PDB entry 8I4M | electron microscopy, 3.81 A resolution | chains B and o of the 48 polymer chains in the assembly

# Chain B
Name: Nozzle protein(gp 23) of the cyanophage P-SCSP1u
Organism: Prochlorococcus phage P-SCSP1u
Amino-acid sequence (806 residues; each row starts with the number of its first residue):
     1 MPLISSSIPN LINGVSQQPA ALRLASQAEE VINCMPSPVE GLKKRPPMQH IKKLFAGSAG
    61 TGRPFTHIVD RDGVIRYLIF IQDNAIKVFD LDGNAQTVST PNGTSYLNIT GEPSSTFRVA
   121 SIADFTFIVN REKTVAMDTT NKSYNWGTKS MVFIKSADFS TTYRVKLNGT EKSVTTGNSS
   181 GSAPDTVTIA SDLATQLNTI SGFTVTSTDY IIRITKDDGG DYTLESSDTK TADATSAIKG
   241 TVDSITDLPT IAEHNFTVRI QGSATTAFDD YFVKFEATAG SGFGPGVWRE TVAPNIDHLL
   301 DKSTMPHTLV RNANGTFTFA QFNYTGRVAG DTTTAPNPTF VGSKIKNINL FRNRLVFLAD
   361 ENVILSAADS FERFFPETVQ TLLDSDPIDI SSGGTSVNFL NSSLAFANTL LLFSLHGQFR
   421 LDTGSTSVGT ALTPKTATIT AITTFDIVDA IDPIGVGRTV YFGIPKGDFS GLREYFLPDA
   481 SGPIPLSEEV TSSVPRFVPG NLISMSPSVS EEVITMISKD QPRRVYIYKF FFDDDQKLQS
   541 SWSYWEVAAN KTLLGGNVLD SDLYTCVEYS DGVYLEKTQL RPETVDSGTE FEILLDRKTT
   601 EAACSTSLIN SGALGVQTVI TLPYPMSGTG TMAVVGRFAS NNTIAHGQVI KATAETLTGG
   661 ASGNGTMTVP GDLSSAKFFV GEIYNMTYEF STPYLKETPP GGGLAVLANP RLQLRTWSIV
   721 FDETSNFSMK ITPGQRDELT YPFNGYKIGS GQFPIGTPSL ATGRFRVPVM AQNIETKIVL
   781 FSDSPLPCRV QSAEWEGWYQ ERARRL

# Chain o
Name: Fiber protein(gp 28) of the cyanophage P-SCSP1u
Organism: Prochlorococcus phage P-SCSP1u
Amino-acid sequence (1079 residues; each row starts with the number of its first residue):
     1 MAFAQRIITS NSAGDQEFTF TFDYIKEEHI KVFVNFVEKA QGTGSNEFQV ITNTTPKKIS
    61 LNTGLSADNT RVEIRRVSSL STPLVDFADG STLTAADLDT AEKQSLFIDQ ELDDALKQGI
   121 SIDTSTGVPT LNSQRLSNVS DPVNAQDAVT KAYLERSGSI TSTQILNGTI VDADINASAA
   181 IAKSKLAALN IVNADVNASA AIAGSKLADA SIAYTKIQNV SATNRILGRD SSGAGVIEEI
   241 TPANLRTMIN VEDGATADQS AAEIRTLVES ASDSNVFTDA DHTKLNAIEA SADVTDATNV
   301 DAAGAVMNSD TSTAAMQFVI DEDTFGSNLD TKVPTQQSVK AYITATSQPL DSELSQLAGM
   361 QSGTASKLAD STALTADIAD LNQLDGMAKE TSITNSNTKF PTSAAVVNFV ANQIAPVGGL
   421 EVIADEDSFP ATQPVSGVVI SISNADGLVI NNAGEASNAR TVGSGSDNVT IKNFPASLRN
   481 QTLAPNLGLL VSSTGASQEY NYHKLLAKET DVLQLSDDIN DFNNRYRVEN TLPAANDSSN
   541 HDGDLVYAKE EKKIYVYSGD YNGTPVGSFG EVQSIGNFFI STLSPAFNGS LQDFTITNAP
   601 SNAQQIILSI NGVIQKPNSG TSTPSEGFAL SGSTIKLAAA PPSGADYFAI VLGSTVNIGT
   661 PSNNTVTSSI LQNGSVIEAK LGSGAVTRTK LNLVSTSSAP GLEVKGDGSS DGYLQLNCSQ
   721 NSHGIKLKSP PHSAGQSYTL TFPSNIVSGQ FLTTDANGNL SWAAVVTDLV NDTSPQLGGN
   781 LDCNDKNILL NDSSGSANNR IRLGASQDFA LFHNGTINII EAVSGDLHLR LNGSEEGIIV
   841 KQNGAVELYY DNSKKFHTSS VGATVTGNLF LSGGYINLND NYSYGMGSGN RAQLYHSGNH
   901 QYLLNTVGNM YFQPKSGENG IVIIPDDAVE LYHNNVKRLE TTSGGVTVSG SVTATGHLFV
   961 GANTHYLYFT STAGYSPRIG NADGGTGVNM TFHTNNTMRM MLQNDGHLRP ASNNTYDLGT
  1021 SSDRWRNVYT NDLNLSNEGG ANDVDGTWGS YTIQEGAEDL FLINKRTSKK YKFNLTEVS
Unresolved in the structure: 193-1079

# How chain B and chain o interact
Contacting residue pairs - 22 pairs, chain B then chain o:
  Gly-612(B) / Thr-52(o)
  Ala-613(B) / Glu-27(o)
  Ala-613(B) / Thr-52(o)
  Leu-614(B) / Tyr-24(o)
  Leu-614(B) / Ile-25(o)
  Leu-614(B) / Glu-27(o)
  His-646(B) / Thr-92(o)
  Gly-647(B) / Ser-91(o)
  Gly-647(B) / Thr-92(o)
  Gln-648(B) / Ser-91(o)
  Gln-648(B) / Thr-92(o)  hydrogen bond (backbone-side chain)
  Gln-648(B) / Thr-94(o)
  Val-649(B) / Ser-91(o)  hydrogen bond (backbone-side chain)
  Asn-726(B) / Asp-89(o)  hydrogen bond
  Asn-726(B) / Gly-90(o)
  Pro-742(B) / Asp-89(o)
  Asn-744(B) / Asp-89(o)
  Tyr-746(B) / Leu-93(o)
  Ile-755(B) / Ala-95(o)
  Gly-756(B) / Leu-93(o)  hydrogen bond (backbone-backbone)
  Pro-758(B) / Thr-92(o)
  Ser-784(B) / Gly-90(o)
Also at the interface, not in a pair above, chain B (19 interface residues in all): Gly-615, Thr-757, Pro-785, Leu-786
Also at the interface, not in a pair above, chain o (12 interface residues in all): Lys-26

# Overview
19 residues of chain B face 12 of chain o across their interface; the contacts include 4 hydrogen bonds. Polar
contacts include Gln-648(B)/Thr-92(o), Val-649(B)/Ser-91(o) and Asn-726(B)/Asp-89(o).
Chain B is Nozzle protein(gp 23) of the cyanophage P-SCSP1u and chain o is Fiber protein(gp 28) of the
cyanophage P-SCSP1u, both from Prochlorococcus phage P-SCSP1u; the structure, Portal-tail complex structure of
the Cyanophage P-SCSP1u, was determined by electron microscopy (same publication as 8I4L).
